9DK0 - chains A and C; structure by electron microscopy, 3.70 A resolution.

== Chain A ==
Name: Dynein heavy chain, cytoplasmic
From: Saccharomyces cerevisiae
UniProtKB: P36022 (DYHC_YEAST); the construct has insertions or renumbered stretches relative to UniProt, so the offset changes along the chain: 1220-1494 = UniProt 1218-1492; 1510-4092 = UniProt 1510-4092
Chain sequence (2875 residues; row label = number of the first residue in the row; note: 15 numbers in that range are skipped by the numbering (no residue carries them; nothing is unmodelled there); a row labelled like 1494A-1494Q holds insertion residues (1494A, then the next letters in order)):
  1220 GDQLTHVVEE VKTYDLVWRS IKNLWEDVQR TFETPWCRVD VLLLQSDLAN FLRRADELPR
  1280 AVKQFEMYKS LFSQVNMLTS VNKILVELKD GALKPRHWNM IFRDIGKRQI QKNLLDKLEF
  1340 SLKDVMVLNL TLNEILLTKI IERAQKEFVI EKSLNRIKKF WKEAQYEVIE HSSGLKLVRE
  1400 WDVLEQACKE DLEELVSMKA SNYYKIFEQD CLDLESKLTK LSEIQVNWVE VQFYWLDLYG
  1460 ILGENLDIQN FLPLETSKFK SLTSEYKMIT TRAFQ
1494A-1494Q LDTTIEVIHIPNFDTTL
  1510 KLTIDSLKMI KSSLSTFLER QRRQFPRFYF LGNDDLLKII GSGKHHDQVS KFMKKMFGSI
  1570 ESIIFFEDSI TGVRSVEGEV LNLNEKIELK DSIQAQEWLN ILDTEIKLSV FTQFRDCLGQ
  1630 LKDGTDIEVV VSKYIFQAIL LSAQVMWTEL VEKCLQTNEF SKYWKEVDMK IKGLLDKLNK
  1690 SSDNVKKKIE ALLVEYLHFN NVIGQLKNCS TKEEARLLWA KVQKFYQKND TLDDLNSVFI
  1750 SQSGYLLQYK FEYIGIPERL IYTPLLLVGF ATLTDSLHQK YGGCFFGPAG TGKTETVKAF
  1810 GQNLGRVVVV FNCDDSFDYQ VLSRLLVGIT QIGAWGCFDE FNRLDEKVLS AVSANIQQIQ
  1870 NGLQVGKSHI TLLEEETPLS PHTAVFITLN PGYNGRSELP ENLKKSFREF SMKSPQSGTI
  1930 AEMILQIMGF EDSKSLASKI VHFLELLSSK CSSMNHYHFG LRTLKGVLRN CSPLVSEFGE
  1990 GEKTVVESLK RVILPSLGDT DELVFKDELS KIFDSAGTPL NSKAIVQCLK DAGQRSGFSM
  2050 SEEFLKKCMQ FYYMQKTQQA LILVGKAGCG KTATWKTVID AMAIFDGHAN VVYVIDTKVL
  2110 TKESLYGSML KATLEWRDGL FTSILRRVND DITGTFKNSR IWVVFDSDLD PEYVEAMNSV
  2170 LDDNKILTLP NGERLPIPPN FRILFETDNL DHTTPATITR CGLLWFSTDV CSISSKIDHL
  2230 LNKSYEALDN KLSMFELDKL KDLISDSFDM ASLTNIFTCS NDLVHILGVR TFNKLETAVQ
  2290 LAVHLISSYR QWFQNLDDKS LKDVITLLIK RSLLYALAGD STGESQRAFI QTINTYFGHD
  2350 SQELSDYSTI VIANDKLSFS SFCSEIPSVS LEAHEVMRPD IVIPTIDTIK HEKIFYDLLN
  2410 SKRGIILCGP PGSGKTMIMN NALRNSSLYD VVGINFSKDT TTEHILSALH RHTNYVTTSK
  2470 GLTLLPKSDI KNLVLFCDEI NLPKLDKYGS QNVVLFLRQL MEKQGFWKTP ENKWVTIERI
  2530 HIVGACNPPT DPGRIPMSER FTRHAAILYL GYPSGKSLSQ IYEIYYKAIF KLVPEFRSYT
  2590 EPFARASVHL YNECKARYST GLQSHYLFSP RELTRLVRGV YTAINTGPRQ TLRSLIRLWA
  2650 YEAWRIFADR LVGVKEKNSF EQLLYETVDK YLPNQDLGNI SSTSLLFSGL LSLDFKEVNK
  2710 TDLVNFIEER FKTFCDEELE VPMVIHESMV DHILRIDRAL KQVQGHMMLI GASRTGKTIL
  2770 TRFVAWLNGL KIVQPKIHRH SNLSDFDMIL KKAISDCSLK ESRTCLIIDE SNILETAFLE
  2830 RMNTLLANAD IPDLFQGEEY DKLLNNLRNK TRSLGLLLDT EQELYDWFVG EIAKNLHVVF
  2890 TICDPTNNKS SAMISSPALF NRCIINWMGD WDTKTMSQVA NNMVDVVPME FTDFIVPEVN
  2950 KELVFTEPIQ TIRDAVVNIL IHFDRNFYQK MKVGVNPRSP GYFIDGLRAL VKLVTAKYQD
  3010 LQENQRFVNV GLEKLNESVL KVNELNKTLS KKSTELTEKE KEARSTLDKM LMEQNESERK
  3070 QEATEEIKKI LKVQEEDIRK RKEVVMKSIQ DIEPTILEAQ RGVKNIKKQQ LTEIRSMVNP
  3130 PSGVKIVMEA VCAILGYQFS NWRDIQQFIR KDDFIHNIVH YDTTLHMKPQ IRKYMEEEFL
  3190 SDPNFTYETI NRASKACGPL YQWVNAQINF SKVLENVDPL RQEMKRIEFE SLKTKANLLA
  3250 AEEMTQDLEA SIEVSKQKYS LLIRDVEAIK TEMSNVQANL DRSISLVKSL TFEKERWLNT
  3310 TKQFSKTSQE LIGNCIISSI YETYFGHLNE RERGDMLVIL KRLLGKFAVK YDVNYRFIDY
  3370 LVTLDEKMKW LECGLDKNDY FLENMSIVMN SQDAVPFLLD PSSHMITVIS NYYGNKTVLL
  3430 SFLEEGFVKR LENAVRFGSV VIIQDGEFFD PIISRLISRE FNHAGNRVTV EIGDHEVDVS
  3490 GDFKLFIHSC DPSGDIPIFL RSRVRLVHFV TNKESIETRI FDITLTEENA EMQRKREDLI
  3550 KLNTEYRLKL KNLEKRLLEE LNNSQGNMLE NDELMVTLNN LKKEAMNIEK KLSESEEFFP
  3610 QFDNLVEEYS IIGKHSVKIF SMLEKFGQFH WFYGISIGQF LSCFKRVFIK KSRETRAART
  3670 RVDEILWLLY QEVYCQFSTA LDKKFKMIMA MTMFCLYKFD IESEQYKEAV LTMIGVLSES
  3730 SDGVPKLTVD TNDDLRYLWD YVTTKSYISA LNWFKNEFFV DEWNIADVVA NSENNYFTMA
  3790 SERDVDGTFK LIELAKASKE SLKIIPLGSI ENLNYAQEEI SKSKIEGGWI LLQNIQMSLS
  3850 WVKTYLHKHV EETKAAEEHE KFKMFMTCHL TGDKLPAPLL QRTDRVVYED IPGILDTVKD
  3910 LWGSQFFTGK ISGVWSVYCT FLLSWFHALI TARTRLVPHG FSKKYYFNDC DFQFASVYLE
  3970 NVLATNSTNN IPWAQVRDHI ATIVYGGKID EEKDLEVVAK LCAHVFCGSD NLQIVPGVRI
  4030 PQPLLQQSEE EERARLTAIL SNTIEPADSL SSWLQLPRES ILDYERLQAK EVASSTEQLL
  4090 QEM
Not modelled in the structure: 1220-1432, 1494A-1494Q, 2238-2244, 2347-2348, 2362-2365, 2468-2470, 3035-3288, 3574-3581, 3660-3668, 3862-3867, 3915-3921, 4092
Construct notes: conflict Gly1220 (Asn1218 in P36022), Phe1575 (Leu in P36022), Ser1578 (Phe in P36022), Glu1668 (Gln in P36022), Val1777 (Ile in P36022), Val1984 (Ile in P36022), Val2936 (Ile in P36022), Gln3266 (Arg in P36022), Gly3343 (Ala in P36022), Val3444 (Ile in P36022), Arg3556 (Lys in P36022), Asp3742 (Asn in P36022), Val3895 (Phe in P36022), Asp4072 (Asn in P36022)
UniProt features mapped onto this chain:
  - binding site (ATP): Gly1796 to Thr1803, Gly2074 to Thr2081, Gly2418 to Thr2425, Gly2760 to Thr2767
Reported in the primary citation:
  - mutagenesis - D2868K: increased catalytic activity
  - mutagenesis - D2868K: unchanged binding to Lis1 (citing earlier work)

== Chain C ==
Name: Nuclear distribution protein PAC1
From: Saccharomyces cerevisiae
UniProtKB: P39946 (LIS1_YEAST); residue numbers follow UniProt; this construct covers 1-494
Chain sequence (495 residues; each row starts with the number of its first residue; numbering starts at 0):
     0 GMTNWQQQLP LTDTQKNELD KSVLRYLNWN YKQTVRHEHA QDYESVRHAI VTLSGFLLQE
    60 SVDRQEFISN NDTSNESMVD IDELLLPKKW NSIVRLQKKI IELEQNTETL VSQIKDLNTQ
   120 VSELAQFKPT TSNGTSAHNV LKWIPRNLPS CLINVESSVT SVKLHPNLPI VFVATDHGKL
   180 YAFDLFNYTI PLASLQSHTK AITSMDVLFT NYTNSSKKNY LVIVTASKDL QIHVFKWVSE
   240 ECKFQQIRSL LGHEHIVSAV KIWQKNNDVH IASCSRDQTV KIWDFHNGWS LKTFQPHSQW
   300 VRSIDVLGDY IISGSHDTTL RLTHWPSGNG LSVGTGHEFP IEKVKFIHFI EDSPEIRFRT
   360 PSTDRYKNWG MQYCVSASRD RTIKIWEIPL PTLMAHRAPI PNPTDSNFRC VLTLKGHLSW
   420 VRDISIRGQY LFSCADDKSV RCWDLNTGQC LHVWEKLHTG FVNCLDLDVD FDSNVTPRQM
   480 MVTGGLDCKS NVFMR
Not modelled in the structure: 0-138, 214-217, 352-353, 393-396
Construct notes: expression tag (0)
Reported in the primary citation:
  - mutagenesis - R275A/R301A/R378A/W419A/K437A: abolished catalytic activity with Dynein heavy chain, cytoplasmic (chain A)
  - mutagenesis - R275A/R301A/R378A/W419A/K437A: abolished binding to Dynein heavy chain, cytoplasmic (chain A) (citing earlier work)

== Interface between chain A and chain C ==
Contacting residue pairs - 21 pairs, chain A then chain C:
  Gly2698(A) with Arg380(C), hydrogen bond (backbone-side chain)
  Leu2699(A) with Arg380(C), hydrogen bond (backbone-side chain); Leu417(C)
  Leu2700(A) with Leu417(C)
  Ser2701(A) with Arg380(C), hydrogen bond (backbone-side chain); Leu417(C)
  Leu2702(A) with His416(C)
  Glu2718(A) with Phe460(C); Leu485(C)
  Arg2719(A) with Trp419(C); Asp435(C), salt bridge
  Glu2726(A) with His315(C); Arg378(C), salt bridge
  Trp2775(A) with Trp419(C), hydrophobic
  Leu2776(A) with Phe338(C)
  Asn2777(A) with Phe338(C)
  Gly2778(A) with Phe338(C)
  Ala3473(A) with His254(C)
  Gly3474(A) with Lys199(C), hydrogen bond (backbone-side chain); Leu229(C)
  Asn3475(A) with Leu229(C)
Also at the interface, not in a pair above, chain A (19 interface residues in all): Phe2715, Thr2722, Asp2725, His3472
Also at the interface, not in a pair above, chain C (18 interface residues in all): Lys227, Arg275, Arg301, Gly415, Ser418

== Summary ==
19 residues of chain A face 18 of chain C across their interface; the contacts include 4 hydrogen bonds and 2
salt bridges. Polar contacts include Arg2719(A)-Asp435(C), Glu2726(A)-Arg378(C) and Gly2698(A)-Arg380(C). From
the paper: D2868K of chain A increases catalytic activity; R275A/R301A/R378A/W419A/K437A of chain C abolish
catalytic activity with Dynein heavy chain, cytoplasmic (chain A).
Chain A is Dynein heavy chain, cytoplasmic and chain C is Nuclear distribution protein PAC1, both from
Saccharomyces cerevisiae; the structure, CryoEM structures of yeast cytoplasmic dynein in the presence of ATP
and Lis1, was determined by electron microscopy, deposited together with 9DJ7, 9DJU, 9DJZ, 9DKH, 9DKM, 9DKX
and 6 further entries.
